5L64 - chains Z and a of the 28 polymer chains in the assembly; structure by X-ray diffraction, 2.70 A resolution.

Chain Z:
Protein: Proteasome subunit beta type-6, Proteasome subunit beta type-1
Source organism: Saccharomyces cerevisiae (strain ATCC 204508 / S288c)
Notes: EC 3.4.25.1
UniProtKB: chimeric construct of P23724, P20618: residues 1-96 from P23724 (PSB6_YEAST) positions 20-115 (UniProt number = residue number + 19); residues 97-111 from P20618 positions 124-138 (UniProt number = residue number + 27); residues 112-117 from P23724 (PSB6_YEAST) positions 131-136 (UniProt number = residue number + 19); residues 118-133 from P20618 positions 145-160 (UniProt number = residue number + 27); residues 134-222 from P23724 (PSB6_YEAST) positions 153-241 (UniProt number = residue number + 19)
Amino-acid sequence (222 residues; numbered 1 to 222; the number before each row is that of its first residue):
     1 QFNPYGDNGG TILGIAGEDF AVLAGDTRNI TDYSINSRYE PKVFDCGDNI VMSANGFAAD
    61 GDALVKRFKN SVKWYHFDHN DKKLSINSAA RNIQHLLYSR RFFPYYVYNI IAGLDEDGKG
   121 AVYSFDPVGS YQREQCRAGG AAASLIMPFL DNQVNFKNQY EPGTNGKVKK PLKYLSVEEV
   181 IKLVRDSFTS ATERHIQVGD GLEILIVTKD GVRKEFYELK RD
UniProt features mapped onto this chain:
  - modified residue: Tyr123 (Phosphotyrosine)
Ion coordination: Mg2+: Thr192, His195, Val198
Residues lining bound ligands: 6NV (N-[(2R)-1-[[(2S)-3-(4-methoxyphenyl)-1-[[(2S,3S,4R)-4-methyl-3,5-bis(oxidanyl)-1-phenyl-pentan-2-yl]amino]-1-oxidanylidene-propan-2-yl]amino]-1-oxidanylidene-propan-2-yl]-1-methyl-5H-indene-2-carboxamide): Pro104, Tyr106, Tyr108, Asp126, Pro127, Val128

Chain a:
Protein: Proteasome subunit beta type-7
Source organism: Saccharomyces cerevisiae (strain ATCC 204508 / S288c)
Notes: EC 3.4.25.1
UniProtKB: P30657 (PSB7_YEAST); residues -12 to 233 here correspond to UniProt positions 21-266 (UniProt number = residue number + 33)
Amino-acid sequence (246 residues; numbered -12 to 233; the number before each row is that of its first residue; numbers below 1 keep their minus sign (Thr-12 is residue -12)):
   -12 TQIANAGASP MVNTQQPIVT GTSVISMKYD NGVIIAADNL GSYGSLLRFN GVERLIPVGD
    48 NTVVGISGDI SDMQHIERLL KDLVTENAYD NPLADAEEAL EPSYIFEYLA TVMYQRRSKM
   108 NPLWNAIIVA GVQSNGDQFL RYVNLLGVTY SSPTLATGFG AHMANPLLRK VVDRESDIPK
   168 TTVQVAEEAI VNAMRVLYYR DARSSRNFSL AIIDKNTGLT FKKNLQVENM KWDFAKDIKG
   228 YGTQKI
Disordered / not traced: -12 to 0

How chain Z and chain a interact:
Residue-residue contacts (42):
  Gln1(Z) with Thr1(a), hydrogen bond
  Phe2(Z) with Thr1(a); Arg104(a); Met107(a); Pro109(a), hydrophobic; Leu132(a), hydrophobic; Leu133(a), hydrophobic
  Asn3(Z) with Leu133(a)
  Pro4(Z) with Arg104(a), hydrogen bond (backbone-side chain); Met107(a), hydrophobic; Leu133(a)
  Tyr5(Z) with Arg104(a)
  Asn8(Z) with Val135(a)
  Asn29(Z) with Tyr137(a)
  Ser34(Z) with His149(a), hydrogen bond
  Ile35(Z) with Arg156(a), hydrogen bond (backbone-side chain)
  Asn36(Z) with Tyr137(a); Ser139(a); Arg156(a)
  Ser37(Z) with Ser138(a), hydrogen bond (side chain-backbone); Ser139(a)
  Glu40(Z) with Arg128(a), salt bridge; Tyr137(a); Ser138(a), hydrogen bond (side chain-backbone)
  Phe57(Z) with Arg104(a); Leu133(a); Val135(a), hydrophobic
  Ala59(Z) with Tyr101(a); Leu133(a); Gly134(a); Val135(a)
  Asp60(Z) with Tyr101(a), hydrogen bond; Arg104(a), salt bridge
  Asp62(Z) with Thr136(a), hydrogen bond
  Ala63(Z) with Tyr101(a), hydrophobic
  Lys66(Z) with Glu94(a), salt bridge
  Arg100(Z) with Arg104(a)
  Phe103(Z) with Ser105(a)
  Tyr105(Z) with Tyr101(a)
  Glu218(Z) with Arg161(a), salt bridge
  Arg221(Z) with Asp160(a), salt bridge; Arg161(a)
Other interface residues (no listed pair), chain Z (25 interface residues in all): Arg38, Tyr39
Other interface residues (no listed pair), chain a (22 interface residues in all): Trp111, Leu142

Summary:
The interface between chain Z and chain a involves 25 residues on one side and 22 on the other; the contacts
include 8 hydrogen bonds and 5 salt bridges. Among the polar pairs are Glu40(Z)-Arg128(a), Asp60(Z)-Arg104(a)
and Lys66(Z)-Glu94(a). Ligands of chain Z: compound 6NV.
Chain Z is Proteasome subunit beta type-6, Proteasome subunit beta type-1 and chain a is Proteasome subunit
beta type-7, both from Saccharomyces cerevisiae (strain ATCC 204508 / S288c); the structure, Yeast 20S
proteasome with human beta5c (1-138) and human beta6 (97-111; 118-133) in complex with epoxyketone ..., was
determined by X-ray diffraction together with 5L52, 5L54, 5L55, 5L5A, 5L5B, 5L5D and 30 further entries from
the same study.
